PDB entry 6P1A | X-ray diffraction, 2.84 A resolution | chains B and E of the 4 polymer chains in the assembly

[Chain B]
Molecule: Q protein
From: Phage 21
UniProtKB: Q9XJQ6 (Q9XJQ6_9CAUD); the construct has insertions or renumbered stretches relative to UniProt, so the offset changes along the chain: 2-23 = UniProt 2-23; 25-162 = UniProt 24-161
Sequence (162 residues; row label = number of the first residue in the row):
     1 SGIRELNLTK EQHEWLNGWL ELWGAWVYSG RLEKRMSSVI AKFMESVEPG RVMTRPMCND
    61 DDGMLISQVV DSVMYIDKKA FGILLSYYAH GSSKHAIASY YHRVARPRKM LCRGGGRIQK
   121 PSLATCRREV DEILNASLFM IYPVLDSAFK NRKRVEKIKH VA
Unresolved in the structure: 1-6, 154-162
Differences from the reference sequence: expression tag (1); insertion (24); conflict Trp-26 (His25 in Q9XJQ6), Val-27 (Gly26 in Q9XJQ6), Tyr-28 (Leu27 in Q9XJQ6), Val-47 (Ile46 in Q9XJQ6)

[Chain E]
Molecule: 21-nt DNA strand
Sequence (21 nucleotides; numbered 1 to 21; the number before each row is that of its first residue):
     1 CTTGCTCATT TGCTCAATGA G

[How chain B and chain E interact]
Pairs across the interface (15; chain B residue first):
  Ser-93(B) / DT10(E)  hydrogen bond to the phosphate
  Ser-93(B) / DT11(E)  phosphate contact
  Lys-94(B) / DT11(E)  hydrogen bond to the phosphate
  Lys-94(B) / DG12(E)  salt bridge to the phosphate
  His-95(B) / DT10(E)  salt bridge to the phosphate
  His-95(B) / DT11(E)  hydrogen bond to the phosphate
  Ala-96(B) / DT10(E)  phosphate contact
  Cys-112(B) / DT18(E)  phosphate contact
  Cys-112(B) / DG19(E)  sugar contact
  Arg-113(B) / DA16(E)  hydrogen bond to the base
  Arg-113(B) / DA17(E)  hydrogen bond to the sugar
  Arg-113(B) / DT18(E)  sugar contact
  Gly-115(B) / DG19(E)  phosphate contact
  Arg-127(B) / DT11(E)  base contact
  Arg-127(B) / DG12(E)  hydrogen bond to the base
Interface residues without a listed pair, chain B (11 interface residues in all): Gly-114, Arg-128, Asp-131
Interface residues without a listed pair, chain E (9 interface residues in all): DC13, DT14

[Summary]
The interface between chain B and chain E involves 11 residues on one side and 9 on the other, with 6 hydrogen
bonds and 2 salt bridges. Polar contacts include Arg-113(B)/DA16(E), Arg-127(B)/DG12(E) and
Arg-113(B)/DA17(E).
Here chain B is Q protein (Phage 21) and chain E is a 21-nt DNA strand. Entry 6P1A (Transcription
antitermination factor Q21 in complex with Q21-binding-element DNA) was determined by X-ray diffraction (same
publication as 6P18, 6P19, 6P1B and 6P1C).
